Entry 8G0A (electron microscopy, 2.90 A resolution); this record covers chains B and D of the 20 polymer chains in the assembly.

Chain B:
Name: ATP synthase subunit alpha
Source organism: Mycolicibacterium smegmatis MC2 155
Notes: EC 7.1.2.2
Reference sequence: A0R202 (ATPA_MYCS2); numbering as in UniProt (aligned over 1-548)
Amino-acid sequence (548 residues; each row starts with the number of its first residue):
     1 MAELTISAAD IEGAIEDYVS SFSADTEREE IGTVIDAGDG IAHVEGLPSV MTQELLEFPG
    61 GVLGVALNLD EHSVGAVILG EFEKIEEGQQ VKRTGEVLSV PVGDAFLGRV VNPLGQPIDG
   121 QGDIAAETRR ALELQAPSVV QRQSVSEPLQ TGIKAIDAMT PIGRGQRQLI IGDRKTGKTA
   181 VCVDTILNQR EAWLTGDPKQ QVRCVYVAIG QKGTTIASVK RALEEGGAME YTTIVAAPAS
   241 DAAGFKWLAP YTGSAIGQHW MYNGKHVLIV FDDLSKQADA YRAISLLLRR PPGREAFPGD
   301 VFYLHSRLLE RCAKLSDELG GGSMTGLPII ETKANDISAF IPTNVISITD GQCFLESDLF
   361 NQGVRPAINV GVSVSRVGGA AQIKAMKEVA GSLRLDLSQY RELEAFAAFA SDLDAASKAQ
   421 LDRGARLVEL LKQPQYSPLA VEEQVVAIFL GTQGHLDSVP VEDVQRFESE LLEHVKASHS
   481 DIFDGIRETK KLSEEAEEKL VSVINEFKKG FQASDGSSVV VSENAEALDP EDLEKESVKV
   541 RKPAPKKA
Not modelled in the structure: 1-7, 23-28, 521-548
Metal / ion sites: Mg2+: Thr-179 (together with ATP)
Residues lining bound ligands:
  - ATP (adenosine-5'-triphosphate): Asp-173, Arg-174, Lys-175, Thr-176, Gly-177, Lys-178, Thr-179, Ala-180, Gln-211, Glu-331, Phe-360, Arg-365, Pro-366, Gln-433, Pro-434, Gln-435
  - ATP: Ser-347, Val-374, Arg-376
UniProt features mapped onto this chain:
  - binding site (ATP): Gly-172 to Thr-179
  - site: Ser-373 (Required for activity)

Chain D:
Name: ATP synthase subunit beta
Source organism: Mycolicibacterium smegmatis MC2 155
Notes: EC 7.1.2.2
Reference sequence: A0R200 (ATPB_MYCS2); residue numbers follow UniProt; this construct covers 1-475
Amino-acid sequence (475 residues; each row starts with the number of its first residue):
     1 MTATAEKTAG RVVRITGPVV DVEFPRGSVP ELFNALHAEI TFGALAKTLT LEVAQHLGDS
    61 LVRCISMQPT DGLVRGVEVT DTGASISVPV GDGVKGHVFN ALGDCLDDPG YGKDFEHWSI
   121 HRKPPAFSDL EPRTEMLETG LKVVDLLTPY VRGGKIALFG GAGVGKTVLI QEMINRIARN
   181 FGGTSVFAGV GERTREGNDL WVELADANVL KDTALVFGQM DEPPGTRMRV ALSALTMAEF
   241 FRDEQGQDVL LFIDNIFRFT QAGSEVSTLL GRMPSAVGYQ PTLADEMGEL QERITSTRGR
   301 SITSMQAVYV PADDYTDPAP ATTFAHLDAT TELSRAVFSK GIFPAVDPLA SSSTILDPAI
   361 VGDEHYRVAQ EVIRILQRYK DLQDIIAILG IDELSEEDKQ LVNRARRIER FLSQNMMAAE
   421 QFTGQPGSTV PLKETIEAFD KLTKGEFDHL PEQAFFLIGG LDDLAKKAES LGAKL
Not modelled in the structure: 1-7, 472-475

Interface between chain B and chain D:
Contacting residue pairs - 49 pairs, chain B then chain D:
  Ile-35(B) / Gly-58(D)
  Asp-36(B) / His-56(D)
  Ala-37(B) / Gln-55(D)
  Ala-37(B) / His-56(D)  hydrogen bond (backbone-backbone)
  Asp-39(B) / Gln-55(D)  hydrogen bond
  Asp-39(B) / Arg-272(D)  salt bridge
  Glu-81(B) / Lys-123(D)
  Glu-83(B) / Phe-33(D)
  Ile-85(B) / Leu-32(D)
  Glu-86(B) / Val-29(D)
  Glu-86(B) / Glu-31(D)
  Glu-86(B) / His-56(D)
  Glu-87(B) / Val-29(D)
  Glu-87(B) / His-56(D)
  Glu-87(B) / Gly-58(D)
  Glu-87(B) / Asp-59(D)  hydrogen bond (side chain-backbone)
  Glu-87(B) / Ser-60(D)  hydrogen bond (side chain-backbone)
  Ile-118(B) / Phe-127(D)
  Asp-119(B) / Ser-128(D)
  Arg-174(B) / Phe-324(D)  hydrogen bond (side chain-backbone)
  Lys-175(B) / Thr-354(D)
  Lys-212(B) / Ala-325(D)
  Lys-212(B) / His-326(D)
  Lys-212(B) / Asp-328(D)  salt bridge
  Gly-213(B) / Leu-130(D)
  Thr-214(B) / Leu-130(D)
  Ile-216(B) / Phe-127(D)  hydrophobic
  Ala-217(B) / Phe-127(D)
  Ala-217(B) / Pro-132(D)
  Ser-218(B) / Pro-132(D)
  Arg-221(B) / Pro-132(D)  hydrogen bond (side chain-backbone)
  Arg-221(B) / Arg-133(D)
  Ala-239(B) / Gly-288(D)
  Ala-239(B) / His-326(D)
  Ser-240(B) / Pro-124(D)
  Ser-240(B) / Glu-292(D)
  Asp-241(B) / Asp-285(D)
  Ala-242(B) / Asp-285(D)
  Ala-243(B) / Asp-285(D)  hydrogen bond (backbone-side chain)
  Lys-246(B) / Ala-284(D)
  Lys-246(B) / Asp-285(D)  salt bridge
  Ala-283(B) / Pro-281(D)
  Leu-286(B) / Ser-275(D)
  Arg-289(B) / Gly-271(D)  hydrogen bond (side chain-backbone)
  Arg-289(B) / Met-273(D)
  Pro-292(B) / Met-273(D)
  Ala-296(B) / Ser-275(D)
  Ala-296(B) / Ala-276(D)
  Ala-334(B) / Thr-316(D)
Also at the interface, not in a pair above, chain B (44 interface residues in all): Gly-38, Phe-82, Gly-88, Val-110, Lys-220, Lys-276, Arg-282, Leu-287, Arg-290, Pro-291, Glu-295, Lys-333
Also at the interface, not in a pair above, chain D (42 interface residues in all): Arg-26, Leu-57, Leu-61, Glu-131, Pro-274, Thr-282, Glu-289, Thr-295, Ala-321, Leu-327

In short:
44 residues of chain B and 42 residues of chain D are in contact, with 8 hydrogen bonds and 3 salt bridges.
Polar contacts include Asp-39(B)/Arg-272(D), Lys-212(B)/Asp-328(D) and Lys-246(B)/Asp-285(D). Bound to chain
B: ATP. From UniProt: 8 ATP-binding residues on chain B.
Here chain B is ATP synthase subunit alpha and chain D is ATP synthase subunit beta, both from
Mycolicibacterium smegmatis MC2 155. Entry 8G0A (Cryo-EM structure of SQ31f-bound Mycobacterium smegmatis ATP
synthase rotational state 3) was determined by electron microscopy (same publication as 8G07, 8G08, 8G09,
8G0B, 8G0C, 8G0D and 8G0E).
